PDB entry 8ENV | electron microscopy, 3.42 A resolution | chains H and O of the 36 polymer chains in the assembly

# Chain H
Protein: Sheath initiator gp34
From: Pseudomonas phage vB_PaeM_E217
UniProtKB: A0A6G9LIA6 (A0A6G9LIA6_9CAUD); numbering as in UniProt (aligned over 2-109)
Chain sequence (108 residues; each row starts with the number of its first residue):
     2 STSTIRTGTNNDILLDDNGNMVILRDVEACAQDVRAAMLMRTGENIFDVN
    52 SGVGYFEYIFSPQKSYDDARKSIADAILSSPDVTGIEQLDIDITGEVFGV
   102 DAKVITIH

# Chain O
Protein: Baseplate_J domain-containing protein gp44
From: Pseudomonas phage vB_PaeM_E217
Notes: fragment: triplex gp44-confor 1
UniProtKB: A0A2K8HLX5 (A0A2K8HLX5_9CAUD); residues 1-417 here = UniProt positions 1-417
Chain sequence (417 residues; row label = number of the first residue in the row):
     1 MANYNYIVDTGVIVADTADVLSDVEAEFRAALGANINLAASTPQGSLVAA
    51 EAIARSSVMRNEARIANTINPNVSFGTFLDAICALMGIERGSDLSTFGYG
   101 VQVTGRSQTRISTGSRVQTPAGAIFTVMSDVTIPAGGVATIDIKSQEYGN
   151 IPLPVGNLIIIDGTIGWSGAKVIASTRVDPGSRQMSDAELKNARVNRLAI
   201 QGRNSTMAIKAYVSAVPNVTSVNVIENNTGAVQVVNGVSFTLPYAVWVCV
   251 AGNPDKQAVADALWAAHNGGTPWDYGATNNGVPVDGPNGVPVRDPASGRK
   301 YVVKWTTPIMYDGYVNVTVQQGSSSVAPEAIQNAVVNYAQGKVEGEEGLV
   351 VGASLSAFEVAGAIAREIPGIYIKLCQVACVAAGSPAPAPGDFTSEYVMS
   401 AFGQATISVGNVRVTFV

# Chain H / chain O interface
Contacting residue pairs - 18 pairs, chain H then chain O:
  Ser2(H) with Asn35(O), hydrogen bond (backbone-side chain)
  Thr3(H) with Asn35(O)
  Ser4(H) with Asn35(O), hydrogen bond (side chain-backbone); Ile36(O); Asn37(O), hydrogen bond (backbone-backbone)
  Thr5(H) with Ile36(O); Gln44(O), hydrogen bond
  Ile6(H) with Gln44(O)
  Asp34(H) with Asn37(O), hydrogen bond; Thr42(O)
  Ala37(H) with Ser41(O)
  Ala38(H) with Ser41(O)
  Met41(H) with Ala40(O), hydrophobic; Ser41(O)
  Asn46(H) with Ala40(O)
  Phe48(H) with Thr17(O); Ile53(O), hydrophobic
  Pro82(H) with Asn37(O)
Other interface residues (no listed pair), chain H (13 interface residues in all): Ile24
Other interface residues (no listed pair), chain O (11 interface residues in all): Leu32, Ala49

# Overview
The interface between chain H and chain O involves 13 residues on one side and 11 on the other; the contacts
include 5 hydrogen bonds. Polar contacts include Ser2(H)-Asn35(O), Ser4(H)-Asn35(O) and Thr5(H)-Gln44(O).
Here chain H is Sheath initiator gp34 and chain O is Baseplate_J domain-containing protein gp44, both from
Pseudomonas phage vB_PaeM_E217. Entry 8ENV (In situ cryo-EM structure of Pseudomonas phage E217 tail baseplate
in C6 map) was determined by electron microscopy (same publication as 8FRS, 8FUV, 8FVG and 8FVH).
